PDB entry 6Y0C | electron microscopy, 3.20 A resolution | chains A and C of the 4 polymer chains in the assembly

# Chain A
Molecule: Polymerase acidic protein
Source organism: Influenza C virus (C/Johannesburg/1/66)
Notes: EC 3.1.-.-
UniProtKB: Q9IMP5 (PA_INCJH); residue numbers follow UniProt; this construct covers 1-709
Sequence (709 residues; each row starts with the number of its first residue):
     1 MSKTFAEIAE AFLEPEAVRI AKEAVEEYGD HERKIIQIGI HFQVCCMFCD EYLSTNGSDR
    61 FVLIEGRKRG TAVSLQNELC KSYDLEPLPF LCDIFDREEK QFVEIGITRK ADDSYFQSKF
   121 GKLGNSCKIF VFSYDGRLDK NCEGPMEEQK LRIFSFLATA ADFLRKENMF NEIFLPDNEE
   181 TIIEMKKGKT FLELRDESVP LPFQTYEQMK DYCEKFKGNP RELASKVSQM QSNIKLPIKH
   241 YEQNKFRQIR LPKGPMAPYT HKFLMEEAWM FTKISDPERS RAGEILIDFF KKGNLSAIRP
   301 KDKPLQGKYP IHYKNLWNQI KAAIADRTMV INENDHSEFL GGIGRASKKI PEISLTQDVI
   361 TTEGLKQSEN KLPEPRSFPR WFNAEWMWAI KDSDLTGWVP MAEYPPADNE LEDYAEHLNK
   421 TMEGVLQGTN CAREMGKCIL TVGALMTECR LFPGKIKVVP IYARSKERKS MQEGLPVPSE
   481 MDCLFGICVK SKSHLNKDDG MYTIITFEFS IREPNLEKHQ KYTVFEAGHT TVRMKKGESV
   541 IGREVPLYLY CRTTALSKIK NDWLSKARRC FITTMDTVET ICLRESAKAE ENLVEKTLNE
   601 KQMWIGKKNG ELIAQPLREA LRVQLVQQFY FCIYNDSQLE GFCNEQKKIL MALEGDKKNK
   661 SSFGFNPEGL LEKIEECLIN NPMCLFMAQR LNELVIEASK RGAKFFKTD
Not modelled in the structure: 1, 470-477, 533-542, 708-709
Swiss-Prot annotation at these positions:
  - motif: Arg109 to Gly124 (Nuclear localization signal 1 (NLS1)), Lys166 to Ser228 (Nuclear localization signal 2 (NLS2))
  - binding site (Mn(2+)): His41, Glu65, Asp93, Glu104, Ile105

# Chain C
Molecule: Polymerase basic protein 2
Source organism: Influenza C virus (C/Johannesburg/1/66)
UniProtKB: Q9IMP3 (PB2_INCJH); residues 1-774 here = UniProt positions 1-774
Sequence (920 residues; each row starts with the number of its first residue):
     1 MSLLLTIAKE YKRLCQDAKA AQMMTVGTVS NYTTFKKWTT SRKEKNPSLR MRWAMSSKFP
    61 IIANKRMLEE AQIPKEHNNV ALWEDTEDVS KRDHVLASAS CINYWNFCGP CVNNSEVIKE
   121 VYKSRFGRLE RRKEIMWKEL RFTLVDRQRR RVDTQPVEQR LRTGEIKDLQ MWTLFEDEAP
   181 LASKFILDNY GLVKEMRSKF ANKPLNKEVV AHMLEKQFNP ESRFLPVFGA IRPERMELIH
   241 ALGGETWIQE ANTAGISNVD QRKNDIRAVC RKVCLAANAS IMNAKSKLVE YIKSTSMRIG
   301 ETERKLEELI LETDDVSPEV TLCKSALGGQ LGKTLSFGPM LLKKISGSGV KVKDTVYIQG
   361 VRAVQFEYWS EQEEFYGEYK SATALFSRKE RSLEWITIGG GINEDRKRLL AMCMIFCRDG
   421 DYFKDAPATI TMADLSTKLG REIPYQYVMM NWIQKSEDNL EALLYSRGIV ETNPGKMGSS
   481 MGIDGSKRAI KSLRAVTIQS GKIDMPESKE KIHLELSDNL EAFDSSGRIV ATILDLPSDK
   541 KVTFQDVSFQ HPDLAVLRDE KTAITKGYEA LIKRLGTGDN DIPSLIAKKD YLSLYNLPEV
   601 KLMAPLIRPN RKGVYSRVAR KLVSTQVTTG HYSLHELIKV LPFTYFAPKQ GMFEGRLFFS
   661 NDSFVEPGVN NNVFSWSKAD SSKIYCHGIA IRVPLVVGDE HMDTSLALLE GFSVCENDPR
   721 APMVTRQDLI DVGFGQKVRL FVGQGSVRTF KRTASQRAAS SDVNKNVKKI KMSNENLYFQ
   781 GELKTAALAQ HDEAVDNKFN KEQQNAFYEI LHLPNLNEEQ RNAFIQSLKD DPSQSANLLA
   841 EAKKLNDAQA PKVDNKFNKE QQNAFYEILH LPNLNEEQRN AFIQSLKADP SQSANLLAEA
   901 KKLNGAQAPK VDANSAGKST
Not modelled in the structure: 86-96, 773-920
Sequence notes: expression tag (775-920)

# How chain A and chain C interact
Contacting residue pairs (60):
  Ser2(A) with Gln330(C)
  Glu7(A) with Gln330(C); His513(C), salt bridge
  Glu10(A) with Gly328(C); His513(C), salt bridge
  Glu14(A) with Ser760(C)
  Pro15(A) with Leu327(C)
  Glu16(A) with Val763(C); Asn764(C); Val767(C)
  Arg19(A) with Glu515(C); Lys771(C)
  Phe42(A) with Val767(C), hydrophobic; Ile770(C), hydrophobic
  Gln43(A) with Val763(C)
  Cys46(A) with Asn766(C)
  Asp50(A) with Arg757(C); Asp762(C)
  Glu51(A) with Asp762(C); Lys765(C); Asn766(C)
  Asp59(A) with Lys769(C), salt bridge
  Leu63(A) with Ile770(C), hydrophobic
  Gly66(A) with Ile770(C)
  Arg67(A) with Lys769(C), hydrogen bond (side chain-backbone); Ile770(C)
  Tyr134(A) with Arg748(C)
  Asp135(A) with Asn717(C), hydrogen bond (backbone-side chain)
  Gly136(A) with Asn717(C), hydrogen bond (backbone-side chain)
  Glu148(A) with Arg757(C), salt bridge
  Lys150(A) with Glu716(C), salt bridge
  Leu151(A) with Ser713(C); Val714(C); Cys715(C), hydrophobic; Thr753(C); Ser755(C)
  Arg152(A) with Arg757(C), hydrogen bond (side chain-backbone); Ala758(C), hydrogen bond (side chain-backbone); Ala759(C); Asp762(C), salt bridge
  Phe154(A) with Cys715(C); Glu716(C)
  Ala158(A) with Arg748(C)
  Arg165(A) with Arg748(C)
  Lys166(A) with Gly164(C)
  Glu410(A) with Leu140(C)
  Leu411(A) with Trp247(C), hydrophobic
  Met446(A) with Leu49(C), hydrophobic; Trp53(C), hydrophobic
  Cys449(A) with Trp53(C), hydrophobic
  Arg450(A) with Trp53(C), hydrogen bond (side chain-backbone); Ser57(C), hydrogen bond
  Leu451(A) with Ser56(C)
  Lys558(A) with Arg50(C)
  Lys566(A) with Arg52(C)
  Leu583(A) with Phe142(C), hydrophobic; Thr246(C)
  Arg584(A) with Glu245(C), salt bridge
  Glu590(A) with Phe142(C)
  Asn592(A) with Phe142(C)
Other interface residues (no listed pair), chain A (54 interface residues in all): Thr4, Ala6, Ile20, Cys49, Leu138, Thr159, Asp162, Asp408, Asn409, Thr447, Leu495, Ser565, Ser586, Ala587, Glu591
Other interface residues (no listed pair), chain C (48 interface residues in all): Ser48, Ala54, Arg132, Trp137, Thr143, Leu144, Asp168, Leu181, Gln249, Met772

# Summary
The interface between chain A and chain C involves 54 residues on one side and 48 on the other, with 7
hydrogen bonds and 7 salt bridges. Polar contacts include Glu7(A)-His513(C), Glu10(A)-His513(C) and
Asp59(A)-Lys769(C). UniProt lists 5 Mn2+-binding residues on chain A.
Chain A is Polymerase acidic protein and chain C is Polymerase basic protein 2, both from Influenza C virus
(C/Johannesburg/1/66); the structure, Influenza C virus polymerase in complex with human ANP32A - Subclass 2,
was determined by electron microscopy together with 6XZD, 6XZG, 6XZP, 6XZQ and 6XZR from the same study.
